PDB entry 3BDB | X-ray diffraction, 2.80 A resolution | chains A and B

Chain A (and B):
Protein: Novel immune-type receptor 11
Organism: Ictalurus punctatus
Notes: fragment: Extracellular; chain B of this document is another copy of the same molecule, construct and numbering; everything in this record applies to it too
Reference sequence: Q8UWK4 (Q8UWK4_ICTPU); residues 2-137 here correspond to UniProt positions 22-157 (UniProt number = residue number + 20)
Amino-acid sequence (137 residues; row label = number of the first residue in the row):
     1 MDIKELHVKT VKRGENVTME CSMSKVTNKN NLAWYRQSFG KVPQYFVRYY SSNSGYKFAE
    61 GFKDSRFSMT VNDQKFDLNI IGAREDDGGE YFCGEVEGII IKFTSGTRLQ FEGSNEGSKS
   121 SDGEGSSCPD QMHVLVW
Unresolved in the structure: 1-2, 129-137
Sequence notes: initiating methionine (1)
Disulfide bonds: Cys-21/Cys-93
From the paper describing this entry:
  - self-association interface (contacts with another copy of this molecule); pairs are residue here / residue on that copy: Phe-103/Phe-103 (hydrophobic contact)

How chain A and chain B interact:
Residue-residue contacts (54; chain A residue first):
  Ile-3(A) with Lys-41(B); Gln-44(B)
  Lys-4(A) with Lys-41(B); Val-42(B), hydrogen bond (backbone-backbone)
  Glu-5(A) with Lys-41(B), salt bridge
  Leu-6(A) with Gln-37(B); Gly-40(B), hydrogen bond (backbone-backbone); Lys-41(B); Val-42(B), hydrophobic
  Asn-31(A) with Ile-99(B)
  Tyr-35(A) with Ile-99(B), hydrogen bond (side chain-backbone); Ile-100(B); Ile-101(B)
  Gln-37(A) with Leu-6(B); Gln-37(B); Glu-90(B), hydrogen bond; Phe-92(B)
  Gly-40(A) with Glu-5(B); Leu-6(B), hydrogen bond (backbone-backbone)
  Lys-41(A) with Ile-3(B); Lys-4(B); Glu-5(B), salt bridge; Leu-6(B)
  Val-42(A) with Lys-4(B), hydrogen bond (backbone-backbone); Leu-6(B), hydrophobic; Phe-103(B); Ser-105(B); Gly-106(B)
  Pro-43(A) with Phe-92(B); Phe-103(B)
  Gln-44(A) with Ile-3(B); Lys-4(B)
  Tyr-45(A) with Ile-100(B), hydrophobic
  Glu-90(A) with Gln-37(B), hydrogen bond; Glu-90(B)
  Phe-92(A) with Gln-37(B); Pro-43(B)
  Val-96(A) with Gly-98(B); Ile-99(B); Ile-100(B)
  Ile-99(A) with Asn-30(B); Asn-31(B); Val-96(B)
  Ile-100(A) with Tyr-35(B); Tyr-45(B), hydrophobic; Val-96(B)
  Ile-101(A) with Tyr-35(B), hydrogen bond (backbone-side chain); Ile-101(B), hydrophobic
  Phe-103(A) with Val-42(B); Pro-43(B)
  Ser-105(A) with Val-42(B)
  Gly-106(A) with Val-42(B)
  Arg-108(A) with Phe-39(B); Gly-40(B)
Other interface residues (no listed pair), chain A (27 interface residues in all): Asn-30, Phe-39, Arg-48, Glu-124
Other interface residues (no listed pair), chain B (27 interface residues in all): Arg-108, Glu-124

Summary:
The chain A/chain B interface involves 27 residues from each chain; the contacts include 8 hydrogen bonds and
2 salt bridges. Polar pairs include Glu-5(A)/Lys-41(B), Tyr-35(A)/Ile-99(B) and Gln-37(A)/Glu-90(B). From the
paper: a self-association interface involving Phe-103(A).
Chain A and chain B are both Novel immune-type receptor 11 (Ictalurus punctatus); the structure, Crystal
Structure of Novel Immune-Type Receptor 11 Extracellular Fragment from Ictalurus punctatus including Stalk
Region, was determined by X-ray diffraction together with 2QTE, 2QHL, 3B5T, 2QJD and 2QQQ from the same study.
